3H4M - chain A; structure by X-ray diffraction, 3.11 A resolution.

# Chain A
Molecule: Proteasome-activating nucleotidase
From: Methanocaldococcus jannaschii
Notes: fragment: PAN ATPase domain (155-430)
UniProt: Q58576 (PSMR_METJA); residue numbers follow UniProt; this construct covers 155-430
Sequence (285 residues; each row starts with the number of its first residue):
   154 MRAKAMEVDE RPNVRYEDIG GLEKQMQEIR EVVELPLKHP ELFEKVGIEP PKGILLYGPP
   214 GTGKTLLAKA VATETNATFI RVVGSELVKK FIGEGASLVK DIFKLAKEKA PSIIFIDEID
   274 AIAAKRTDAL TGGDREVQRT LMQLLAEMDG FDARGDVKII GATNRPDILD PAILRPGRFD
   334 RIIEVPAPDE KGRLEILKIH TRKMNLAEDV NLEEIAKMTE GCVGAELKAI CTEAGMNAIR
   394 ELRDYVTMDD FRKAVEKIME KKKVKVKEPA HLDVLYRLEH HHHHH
Not modelled in the structure: 154-157, 419-438
Construct notes: expression tag (154, 431-438)
Residues lining bound ligands: ADP (adenosine-5'-diphosphate): Asp171, Ile172, Gly173, Leu175, Pro212, Pro213, Gly214, Thr215, Gly216, Lys217, Thr218, Leu219, Phe268, Ile349, His353, Gly377, Ala378, Lys381
Swiss-Prot annotation at these positions:
  - region: Leu428 to Arg430 (Docks into pockets in the proteasome alpha-ring to cause gate opening)
  - binding site (ATP): Gly214 to Leu219, His353
From the paper describing this entry:
  - binding site for ADP: Ile349, His353, Ala378, Lys381

# In short
Chain A binds ADP. From UniProt: 7 ATP-binding residues. The paper reports a binding site for ADP at Ile349,
His353 and Ala378 among others.
Chain A is Proteasome-activating nucleotidase (Methanocaldococcus jannaschii); the structure, AAA ATPase
domain of the proteasome- activating nucleotidase, was determined by X-ray diffraction (same publication as
3H43 and 3H4P).
